1KNM - chain A; structure by X-ray diffraction, 1.20 A resolution.

# Chain A
Name: Endo-1,4-beta-xylanase A
From: Streptomyces lividans
Notes: EC 3.2.1.8; fragment: carbohydrate binding module (residues 348-477)
Reference sequence: P26514 (XYNA_STRLI); residues 1-130 here correspond to UniProt positions 348-477 (UniProt number = residue number + 347)
Sequence (130 residues; row label = number of the first residue in the row):
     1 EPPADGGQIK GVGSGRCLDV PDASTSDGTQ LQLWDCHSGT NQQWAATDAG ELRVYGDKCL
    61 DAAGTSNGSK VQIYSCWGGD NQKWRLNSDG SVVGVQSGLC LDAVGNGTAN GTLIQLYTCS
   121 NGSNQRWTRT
Disordered / not traced: 1
Cystine bridges: Cys17-Cys36, Cys59-Cys76, Cys100-Cys119

# Summary
Chain A is Endo-1,4-beta-xylanase A (Streptomyces lividans); the structure, Streptomyces lividans Xylan
Binding Domain cbm13 in Complex with Lactose, was determined by X-ray diffraction together with 1MC9 and 1KNL
from the same study.
